4DYZ - chain A; structure by X-ray diffraction, 2.30 A resolution.

# Chain A
Molecule: Ferritin heavy chain
From: Homo sapiens
Notes: EC 1.16.3.1
Reference sequence: P02794 (FRIH_HUMAN); residues 5-176 here correspond to UniProt positions 6-177 (UniProt number = residue number + 1)
Chain sequence (172 residues; numbered 5 to 176; the number before each row is that of its first residue):
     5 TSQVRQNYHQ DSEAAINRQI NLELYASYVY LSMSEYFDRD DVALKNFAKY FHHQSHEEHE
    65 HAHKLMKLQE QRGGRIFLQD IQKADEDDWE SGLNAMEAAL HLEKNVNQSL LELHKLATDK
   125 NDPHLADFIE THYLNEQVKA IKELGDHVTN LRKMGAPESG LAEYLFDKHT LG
Sequence notes: conflict E39 (Tyr40 in P02794), E74 (Asn75 in P02794), A88 (Pro89 in P02794); engineered mutation H56 (Leu57 in P02794), H63 (Arg64 in P02794), H67 (Glu68 in P02794), Q86 (Lys87 in P02794), E90 (Cys91 in P02794), A102 (Cys103 in P02794), A130 (Cys131 in P02794)
Bound ions: Cu ion: E27, E62, H65; Ca2+ site 1: Q58, E61; Ca2+ site 2 near D84 (its only coordinating residue here); Ca2+ site 3: D131, E134
Swiss-Prot annotation at these positions:
  - binding site (Fe cation): E27, E62, H65, E107, Q141
  - site: R22 (Essential for association with cargo receptor NCOA4)

# Summary
The Cu ion site is built by E27, E62 and H65. The Ca2+ site 1 is built by Q58 and E61. Curated annotation
(UniProt) lists 5 Fe cation-binding residues.
Chain A is Ferritin heavy chain (Homo sapiens); the structure, Crystal Structure of the apo form of Human
H-Ferritin variant MIC1, was determined by X-ray diffraction together with 4DYX, 4DYY and 4DZ0 from the same
study.
